6EON - chain A; structure by X-ray diffraction, 1.75 A resolution.

== Chain A ==
Name: Beta-galactosidase
Source organism: Bacteroides thetaiotaomicron
UniProtKB: Q8AB22 (Q8AB22_BACTN); residues 1-779 here = UniProt positions 1-779
Amino-acid sequence (779 residues; each row starts with the number of its first residue):
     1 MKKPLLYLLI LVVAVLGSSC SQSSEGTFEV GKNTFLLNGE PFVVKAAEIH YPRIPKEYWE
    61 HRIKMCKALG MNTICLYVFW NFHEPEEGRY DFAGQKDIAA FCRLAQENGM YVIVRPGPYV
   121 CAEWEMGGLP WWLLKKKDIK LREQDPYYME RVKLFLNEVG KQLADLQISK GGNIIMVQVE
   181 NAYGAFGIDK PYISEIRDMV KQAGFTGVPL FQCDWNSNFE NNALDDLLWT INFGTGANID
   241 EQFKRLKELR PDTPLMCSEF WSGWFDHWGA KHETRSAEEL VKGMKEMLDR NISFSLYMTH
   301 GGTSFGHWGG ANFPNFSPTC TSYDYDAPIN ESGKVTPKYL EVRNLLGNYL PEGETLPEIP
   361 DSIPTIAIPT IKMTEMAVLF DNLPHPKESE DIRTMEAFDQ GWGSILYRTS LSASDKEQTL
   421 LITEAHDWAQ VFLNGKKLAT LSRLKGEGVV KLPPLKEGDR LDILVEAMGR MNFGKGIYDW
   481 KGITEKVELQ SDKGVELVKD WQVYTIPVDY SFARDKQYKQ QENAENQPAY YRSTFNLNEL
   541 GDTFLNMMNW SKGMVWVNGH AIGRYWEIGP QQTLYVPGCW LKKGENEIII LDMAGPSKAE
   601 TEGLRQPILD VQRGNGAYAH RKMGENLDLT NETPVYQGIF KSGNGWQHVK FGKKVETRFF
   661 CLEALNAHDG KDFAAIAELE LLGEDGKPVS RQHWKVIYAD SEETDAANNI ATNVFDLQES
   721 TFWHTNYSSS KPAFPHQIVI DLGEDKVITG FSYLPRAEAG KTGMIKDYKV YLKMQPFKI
Unresolved in the structure: 1-25
Sequence notes: conflict Ala182 (Glu in Q8AB22)
Metal / ion sites: Ca2+: Ala677, Glu678, Asn713, Asp716, Gln718, Thr721
Ligand contacts: alpha-D-galactopyranose (GLA): Tyr77, Val120, Cys121, Ala122, Glu123, Asn181, Ala182, Asn232, Glu259, Trp261, Trp264, Phe265, Tyr297, Tyr323, Tyr325
What the authors report for this chain:
  - specificity-determining residues: Trp215

== Summary ==
Ligands of chain A: alpha-D-galactopyranose. Ala677, Glu678, Asn713, Asp716, Gln718 and Thr721 form the Ca2+
site. The paper reports the specificity determinant Trp215.
Chain A is Beta-galactosidase (Bacteroides thetaiotaomicron); the structure, Galactanase BT0290, was
determined by X-ray diffraction, deposited together with 6EUF, 6EUG, 6EUH, 6EUI and 6EUJ.
